Entry 3LWP (X-ray diffraction, 2.50 A resolution); this record covers chains B and C of the 5 polymer chains in the assembly.

# Chain B
Protein: Ribosome biogenesis protein Nop10
Organism: Pyrococcus furiosus
UniProt: Q8U1R4 (NOP10_PYRFU); numbering as in UniProt (aligned over 1-60)
Sequence (60 residues; row label = number of the first residue in the row):
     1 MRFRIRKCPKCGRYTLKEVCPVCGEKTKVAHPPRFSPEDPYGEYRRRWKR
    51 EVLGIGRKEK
Unresolved in the structure: 1-2, 56-60

# Chain C
Protein: Large ribosomal subunit protein eL8
Organism: Pyrococcus furiosus
UniProt: Q8U160 (RL7A_PYRFU); residues 2-124 here correspond to UniProt positions 1-123 (UniProt number = residue number - 1)
Sequence (123 residues; each row starts with the number of its first residue):
     2 MAKPSYVKFEVPKELAEKALQAVEIARDTGKIRKGTNETTKAVERGQAKL
    52 VIIAEDVDPEEIVAHLPPLCEEKEIPYIYVPSKKELGAAAGIEVAAASVA
   102 IIEPGKARDLVEEIAMKVKELMK
Unresolved in the structure: 2-3, 124

# How chain B and chain C interact
Contacting residue pairs - 22 pairs, chain B then chain C:
  R6(B) with D59(C), salt bridge
  K28(B) with D59(C)
  V29(B) with D59(C), hydrogen bond (backbone-side chain)
  P33(B) with P60(C), hydrophobic; E62(C)
  Y41(B) with T41(C); K42(C), hydrogen bond; E45(C); H66(C)
  Y44(B) with H66(C); P69(C); L70(C), hydrophobic; E73(C), hydrogen bond
  R45(B) with E62(C)
  R47(B) with E73(C), salt bridge
  W48(B) with S6(C), hydrogen bond; Y7(C); K9(C); E61(C); E62(C); A65(C), hydrophobic
  V52(B) with S6(C)
Other interface residues (no listed pair), chain B (11 interface residues in all): K49

# Summary
Chain B and chain C form an interface of 11 and 15 residues respectively; the contacts include 4 hydrogen
bonds and 2 salt bridges. Polar pairs include R6(B)-D59(C), R47(B)-E73(C) and V29(B)-D59(C).
Here chain B is Ribosome biogenesis protein Nop10 and chain C is Large ribosomal subunit protein eL8, both
from Pyrococcus furiosus. Entry 3LWP (Structure of H/ACA RNP bound to a substrate RNA containing 5BrdU) was
determined by X-ray diffraction, deposited together with 3LWO.
